Entry 8TBB (X-ray diffraction, 2.50 A resolution); this record covers chains D and L of the 3 polymer chains in the assembly.

[Chain D]
Name: T-cell immunoglobulin mucin receptor 3
Source organism: Homo sapiens
Notes: fragment: IgV domain
Reference sequence: Q8TDQ0 (HAVR2_HUMAN); residues 1-110 here correspond to UniProt positions 22-131 (UniProt number = residue number + 21)
Chain sequence (110 residues; numbered 1 to 110; the number before each row is that of its first residue):
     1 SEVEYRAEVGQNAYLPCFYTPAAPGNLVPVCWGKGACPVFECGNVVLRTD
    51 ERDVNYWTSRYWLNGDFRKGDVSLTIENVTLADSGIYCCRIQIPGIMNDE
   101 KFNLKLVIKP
Unresolved in the structure: 1, 110
Disulfide bonds: Cys-17/Cys-89, Cys-31/Cys-42, Cys-37/Cys-88
Curated features (UniProtKB/Swiss-Prot):
  - binding site (a 1,2-diacyl-sn-glycero-3-phospho-L-serine): Arg-90, Met-97
  - binding site (Ca(2+)): Gly-95, Asn-98

[Chain L]
Name: F9S Fab light chain
Source organism: Homo sapiens
Notes: antibody fragment or engineered binder
Chain sequence (214 residues; each row starts with the number of its first residue):
     1 DIQLTQSPSFLSASVGDRVTITCRTSQDTNSYLAWYQQKPGKAPKLLIYA
    51 ASVLLSGVPSRFSGSGSGTEFTLTISSLQPEDFATYYCQQLASSPITFGQ
   101 GTRLEIKRTVAAPSVFIFPPSDEQLKSGTASVVCLLNNFYPREAKVQWKV
   151 DNALQSGNSQESVTEQDSKDSTYSLSSTLTLSKADYEKHKVYACEVTHQG
   201 LSSPVTKSFNRGEC
Disulfide bonds: Cys-23/Cys-88, Cys-134/Cys-194

[Chain D / chain L interface]
Residue-residue contacts (12; chain D residue first):
  Gly-35(D) / Tyr-32(L)
  Ala-36(D) / Tyr-32(L)  hydrogen bond (backbone-side chain)
  Cys-37(D) / Ala-92(L)
  Pro-38(D) / Tyr-32(L)  hydrophobic
  Pro-38(D) / Leu-91(L)
  Pro-38(D) / Ala-92(L)
  Val-39(D) / Leu-91(L)  hydrogen bond (backbone-backbone)
  Val-39(D) / Ala-92(L)
  Val-39(D) / Ser-93(L)
  Val-39(D) / Ser-94(L)
  Val-39(D) / Ile-96(L)  hydrophobic
  Phe-40(D) / Ile-96(L)  hydrophobic
Other interface residues (no listed pair), chain D (7 interface residues in all): Met-97
Other interface residues (no listed pair), chain L (8 interface residues in all): Asn-30, Gln-90

[Summary]
7 residues of chain D face 8 of chain L across their interface; the contacts include 2 hydrogen bonds. Among
the polar pairs are Ala-36(D)/Tyr-32(L) and Val-39(D)/Leu-91(L). From UniProt: residues binding
1,2-diacyl-sn-glycero-3-phospho-L-serine Arg-90(D) and Met-97(D) and Ca2+-binding residues Gly-95(D) and
Asn-98(D) on chain D.
Chain D is T-cell immunoglobulin mucin receptor 3 and chain L is F9S Fab light chain, both from Homo sapiens;
the structure, F9S, novel TIM-3 targeting antibody, bound to IgV domain of TIM-3, was determined by X-ray
diffraction.
